4UA3 - chain A; structure by X-ray diffraction, 1.85 A resolution.

[Chain A]
Name: Uncharacterized N-acetyltransferase C825.04c
From: Schizosaccharomyces pombe
Notes: EC 2.3.1.-
Reference sequence: Q9USH6 (YJQ4_SCHPO); numbering as in UniProt (aligned over 13-204)
Chain sequence (194 residues; row label = number of the first residue in the row):
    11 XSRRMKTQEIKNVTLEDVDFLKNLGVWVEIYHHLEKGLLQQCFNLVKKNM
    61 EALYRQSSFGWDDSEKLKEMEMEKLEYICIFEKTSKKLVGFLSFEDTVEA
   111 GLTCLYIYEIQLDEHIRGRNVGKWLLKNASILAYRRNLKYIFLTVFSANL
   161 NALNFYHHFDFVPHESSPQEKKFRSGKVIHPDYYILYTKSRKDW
Not modelled in the structure: 11, 16-22
Differences from the reference sequence: acetylation (11); expression tag (12)
Modified positions: ACE (acetyl group) at position 11; Mse15, Mse60, Mse80, Mse82 (selenomethionine; parent Met)
Curated features (UniProtKB/Swiss-Prot):
  - binding site (substrate): Y64, T107 to E109, Y118, T154, S176
  - binding site (acetyl-CoA): I120 to L122, G128 to K133, N159
  - site: E119 (Essential for catalytic activity)
Residues lining bound ligands: coenzyme A (COA): N59, Mse60, Y118, E119, I120, Q121, L122, I126, R127, G128, R129, N130, V131, G132, K133, N159, N161, A162, N164, F165, Y166, H168, F169

[Summary]
Bound to chain A: coenzyme A. UniProt lists 7 substrate-binding residues and 10 acetyl-CoA-binding residues.
Chain A is Uncharacterized N-acetyltransferase C825.04c (Schizosaccharomyces pombe); the structure, Crystal
structure of selenomethionine labeled SpNatD, was determined by X-ray diffraction (same publication as 4U9V
and 4U9W).
